8YD7 - chains G and B of the 10 polymer chains in the assembly; structure by X-ray diffraction, 3.32 A resolution.

[Chain G]
Protein: CASP8 and FADD-like apoptosis regulator subunit p12
From: Homo sapiens
UniProt: O15519 (CFLAR_HUMAN); numbering as in UniProt (aligned over 1-181)
Amino-acid sequence (181 residues; row label = number of the first residue in the row):
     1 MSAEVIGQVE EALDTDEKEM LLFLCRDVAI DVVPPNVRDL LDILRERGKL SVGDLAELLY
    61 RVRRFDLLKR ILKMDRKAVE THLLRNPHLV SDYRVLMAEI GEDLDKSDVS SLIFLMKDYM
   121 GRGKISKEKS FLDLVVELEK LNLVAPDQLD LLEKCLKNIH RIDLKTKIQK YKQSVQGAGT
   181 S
Disordered / not traced: 1, 122-125, 177-181
Sequence notes: engineered mutation G7 (His in O15519)
Modified / non-standard residues: Mse1 (selenomethionine); Mse20, Mse74, Mse97, Mse116, Mse120 (selenomethionine; parent Met)
Small-molecule neighbours: selenium atom (SE): S2, V5, R45, L50, L55

[Chain B]
Protein: Caspase-8
From: Homo sapiens
Notes: EC 3.4.22.61
UniProt: Q14790 (CASP8_HUMAN); numbering as in UniProt (aligned over 1-185)
Amino-acid sequence (185 residues; numbered 1 to 185; the number before each row is that of its first residue):
     1 MDFSRNLYDI GEQLDSEDLA SLKFLSLDYI PQRKQEPIKD ALMLFQRLQE KRMLEESNLS
    61 FLKELLFRIN RLDLLITYLN TRKEEMEREL QTPGRAQISA YRVMLYQISE EVSRSELRSF
   121 KGGLQEEISK CKLDDDMNLL DIFIEMEKRV ILGEGKLDIL KRVCAQINKS LLKIINDYEE
   181 FSKER
Disordered / not traced: 183-185
Sequence notes: engineered mutation G122 (Phe in Q14790), G123 (Leu in Q14790)
Modified / non-standard residues: Mse1, Mse43, Mse53, Mse86, Mse104, Mse137, Mse146 (selenomethionine; parent Met)
UniProt features mapped onto this chain:
  - mutagenesis: D73 (D73A: Abolishes binding to FLASH. Induces NF-kappa-B activation)

[Interface between chain G and chain B]
Pairs across the interface (11):
  S107(G) with R33(B), hydrogen bond
  I159(G) with K34(B), hydrogen bond (backbone-side chain)
  H160(G) with K34(B); E50(B); K51(B)
  R161(G) with E50(B), salt bridge
  I162(G) with E50(B), hydrogen bond (backbone-backbone); K51(B); R52(B)
  D163(G) with E50(B)
  T166(G) with R52(B)
Also at the interface, not in a pair above, chain B (6 interface residues in all): Q49

[Overview]
7 residues of chain G face 6 of chain B across their interface, with 3 hydrogen bonds and 1 salt bridge. Polar
pairs include R161(G)-E50(B), S107(G)-R33(B) and I159(G)-K34(B). Ligands of chain G: selenium atom. From
UniProt: one mutagenesis site on chain B.
Chain G is CASP8 and FADD-like apoptosis regulator subunit p12 and chain B is Caspase-8, both from Homo
sapiens; the structure, Structure of FADD/Caspase-8/cFLIP death effector domain assembly, was determined by
X-ray diffraction together with 8YBX and 8YD8 from the same study.
